PDB entry 7LKH | electron microscopy, 3.50 A resolution | chains A and L of the 3 polymer chains in the assembly

[Chain A]
Molecule: Sterol regulatory element-binding protein cleavage-activating protein
Source organism: Gallus gallus
UniProt: A0A3Q3ANV4 (A0A3Q3ANV4_CHICK); the author numbering skips numbers that UniProt does not, so the offset changes along the chain: 1-278 = UniProt 1-278; 286-1323 = UniProt 279-1316
Amino-acid sequence (1346 residues; row label = number of the first residue in the row; note: 7 numbers in that range are skipped by the numbering (no residue carries them; nothing is unmodelled there); numbers below 1 keep their minus sign (Pro-1 is residue -1)):
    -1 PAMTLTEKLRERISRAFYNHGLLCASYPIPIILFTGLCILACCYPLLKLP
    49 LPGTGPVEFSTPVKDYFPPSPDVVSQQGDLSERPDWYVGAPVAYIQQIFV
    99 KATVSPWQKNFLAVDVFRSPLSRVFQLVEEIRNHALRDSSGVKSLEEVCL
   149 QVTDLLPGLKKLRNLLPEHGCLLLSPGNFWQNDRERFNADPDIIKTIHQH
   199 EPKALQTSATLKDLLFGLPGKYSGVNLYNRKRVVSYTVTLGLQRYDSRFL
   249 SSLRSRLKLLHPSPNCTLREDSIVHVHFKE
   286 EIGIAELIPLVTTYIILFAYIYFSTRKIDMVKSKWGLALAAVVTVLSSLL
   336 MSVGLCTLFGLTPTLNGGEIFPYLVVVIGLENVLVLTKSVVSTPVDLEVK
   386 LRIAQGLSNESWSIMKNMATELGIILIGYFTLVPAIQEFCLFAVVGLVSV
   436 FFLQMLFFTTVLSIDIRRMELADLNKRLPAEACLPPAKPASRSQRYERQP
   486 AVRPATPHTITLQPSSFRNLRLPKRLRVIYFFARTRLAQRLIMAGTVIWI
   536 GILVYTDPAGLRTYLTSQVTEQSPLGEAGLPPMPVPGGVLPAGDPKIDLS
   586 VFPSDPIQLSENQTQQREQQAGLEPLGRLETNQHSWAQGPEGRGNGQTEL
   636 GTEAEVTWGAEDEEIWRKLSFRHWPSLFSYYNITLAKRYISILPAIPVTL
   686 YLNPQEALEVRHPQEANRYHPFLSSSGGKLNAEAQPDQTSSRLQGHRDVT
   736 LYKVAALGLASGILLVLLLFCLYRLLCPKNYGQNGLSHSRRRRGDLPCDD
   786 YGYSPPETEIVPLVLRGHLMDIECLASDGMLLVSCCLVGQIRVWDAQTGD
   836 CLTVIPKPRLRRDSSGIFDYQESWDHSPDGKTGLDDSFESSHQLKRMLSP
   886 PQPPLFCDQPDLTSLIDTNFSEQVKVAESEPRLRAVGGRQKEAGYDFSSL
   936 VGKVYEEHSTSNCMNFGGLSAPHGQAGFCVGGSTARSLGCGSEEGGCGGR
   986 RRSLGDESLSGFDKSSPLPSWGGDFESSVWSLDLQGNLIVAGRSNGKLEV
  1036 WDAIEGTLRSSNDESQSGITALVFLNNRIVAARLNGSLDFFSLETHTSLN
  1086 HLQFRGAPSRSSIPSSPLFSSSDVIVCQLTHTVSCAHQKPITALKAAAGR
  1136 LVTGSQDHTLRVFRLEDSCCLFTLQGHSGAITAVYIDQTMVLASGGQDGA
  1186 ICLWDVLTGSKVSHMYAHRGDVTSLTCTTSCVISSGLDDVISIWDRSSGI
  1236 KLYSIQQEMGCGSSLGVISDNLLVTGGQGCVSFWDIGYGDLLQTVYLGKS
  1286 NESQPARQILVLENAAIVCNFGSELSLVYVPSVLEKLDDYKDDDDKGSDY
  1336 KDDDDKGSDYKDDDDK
Disordered / not traced: -1 to 52, 73-80, 286-636, 705-1351
Differences from the reference sequence: expression tag (-1 to 0, 1324-1351); engineered mutation Val435 (Asp428 in A0A3Q3ANV4)
Disulfides: Cys147-Cys169
Covalently attached groups: N-acetylglucosamine (NAG) linked to Asn667
Reported in the primary citation:
  - post-translational modification sites: Asn667
  - mutagenesis - Y234A, D435V: abolished signaling in response to SREBP2
  - mutagenesis - D435V: increased binding to Insig
  - mutagenesis - Q94E, I96A, L125W, V150W, L170E, L662W, I681A: abolished signaling
  - mutagenesis - R135W, C264A: unchanged signaling
  - mutagenesis - C147A, C169S: decreased signaling in response to SREBP2

[Chain L]
Molecule: 4G10 Fab kappa chain
Source organism: Mus musculus
Notes: antibody fragment or engineered binder
Amino-acid sequence (214 residues; row label = number of the first residue in the row):
     1 DIQMTQTTSSLSASLGDRVTISCRASQDIRNYLNWYQQKPDGTVKLLIYY
    51 TSRLHSGVPSRFSGSGSGTDYSLTISNLEQEDIATYFCQQTNTLPWTFGG
   101 GTKVEIKRTVAAPSVFIFPPSDEQLKSGTASVVCLLNNFYPREAKVQWKV
   151 DNALQSGNSQESVTEQDSKDSTYSLSSTLTLSKADYEKHKVYACEVTHQG
   201 LSSPVTKSFNRGEC
Disordered / not traced: 110-214
Disulfides: Cys23-Cys88

[Chain A / chain L interface]
Pairs across the interface (7; chain A residue first):
  Arg135(A) - Tyr32(L)
  Arg135(A) - Thr91(L)  hydrogen bond (side chain-backbone)
  Arg135(A) - Asn92(L)  hydrogen bond (side chain-backbone)
  Asp136(A) - Leu94(L)
  Asp136(A) - Trp96(L)
  Arg254(A) - Tyr32(L)
  Leu257(A) - Arg53(L)  hydrogen bond (backbone-side chain)
Also at the interface, not in a pair above, chain A (5 interface residues in all): Pro260
Also at the interface, not in a pair above, chain L (9 interface residues in all): Arg30, Tyr49, Tyr50

[Overview]
5 residues of chain A face 9 of chain L across their interface; the contacts include 3 hydrogen bonds. Polar
pairs include Arg135(A)-Thr91(L), Arg135(A)-Asn92(L) and Leu257(A)-Arg53(L). Covalently linked
N-acetylglucosamine: at Asn667(A). The paper reports that Q94E, I96A and L125W of chain A, among others,
abolish signaling; a modification site at Asn667(A); 13 substitutions were tested in all.
Chain A is Sterol regulatory element-binding protein cleavage-activating protein (Gallus gallus) and chain L
is 4G10 Fab kappa chain (Mus musculus); the structure, Chicken Scap D435V L1-L7 domain / Fab complex focused
map, was determined by electron microscopy (same publication as 7LKF).
